Entry 9G9L (electron microscopy, 4.63 A resolution (low resolution: residue-level contacts below are approximate; hydrogen-bond / salt-bridge calls are withheld)); this record covers chains A and B of the 7 polymer chains in the assembly.

Chain A:
Molecule: DNA-dependent protein kinase catalytic subunit
From: Homo sapiens
Notes: EC 2.7.11.1
Reference sequence: P78527 (PRKDC_HUMAN); residues 1-4128 here = UniProt positions 1-4128
Amino-acid sequence (4128 residues; each row starts with the number of its first residue):
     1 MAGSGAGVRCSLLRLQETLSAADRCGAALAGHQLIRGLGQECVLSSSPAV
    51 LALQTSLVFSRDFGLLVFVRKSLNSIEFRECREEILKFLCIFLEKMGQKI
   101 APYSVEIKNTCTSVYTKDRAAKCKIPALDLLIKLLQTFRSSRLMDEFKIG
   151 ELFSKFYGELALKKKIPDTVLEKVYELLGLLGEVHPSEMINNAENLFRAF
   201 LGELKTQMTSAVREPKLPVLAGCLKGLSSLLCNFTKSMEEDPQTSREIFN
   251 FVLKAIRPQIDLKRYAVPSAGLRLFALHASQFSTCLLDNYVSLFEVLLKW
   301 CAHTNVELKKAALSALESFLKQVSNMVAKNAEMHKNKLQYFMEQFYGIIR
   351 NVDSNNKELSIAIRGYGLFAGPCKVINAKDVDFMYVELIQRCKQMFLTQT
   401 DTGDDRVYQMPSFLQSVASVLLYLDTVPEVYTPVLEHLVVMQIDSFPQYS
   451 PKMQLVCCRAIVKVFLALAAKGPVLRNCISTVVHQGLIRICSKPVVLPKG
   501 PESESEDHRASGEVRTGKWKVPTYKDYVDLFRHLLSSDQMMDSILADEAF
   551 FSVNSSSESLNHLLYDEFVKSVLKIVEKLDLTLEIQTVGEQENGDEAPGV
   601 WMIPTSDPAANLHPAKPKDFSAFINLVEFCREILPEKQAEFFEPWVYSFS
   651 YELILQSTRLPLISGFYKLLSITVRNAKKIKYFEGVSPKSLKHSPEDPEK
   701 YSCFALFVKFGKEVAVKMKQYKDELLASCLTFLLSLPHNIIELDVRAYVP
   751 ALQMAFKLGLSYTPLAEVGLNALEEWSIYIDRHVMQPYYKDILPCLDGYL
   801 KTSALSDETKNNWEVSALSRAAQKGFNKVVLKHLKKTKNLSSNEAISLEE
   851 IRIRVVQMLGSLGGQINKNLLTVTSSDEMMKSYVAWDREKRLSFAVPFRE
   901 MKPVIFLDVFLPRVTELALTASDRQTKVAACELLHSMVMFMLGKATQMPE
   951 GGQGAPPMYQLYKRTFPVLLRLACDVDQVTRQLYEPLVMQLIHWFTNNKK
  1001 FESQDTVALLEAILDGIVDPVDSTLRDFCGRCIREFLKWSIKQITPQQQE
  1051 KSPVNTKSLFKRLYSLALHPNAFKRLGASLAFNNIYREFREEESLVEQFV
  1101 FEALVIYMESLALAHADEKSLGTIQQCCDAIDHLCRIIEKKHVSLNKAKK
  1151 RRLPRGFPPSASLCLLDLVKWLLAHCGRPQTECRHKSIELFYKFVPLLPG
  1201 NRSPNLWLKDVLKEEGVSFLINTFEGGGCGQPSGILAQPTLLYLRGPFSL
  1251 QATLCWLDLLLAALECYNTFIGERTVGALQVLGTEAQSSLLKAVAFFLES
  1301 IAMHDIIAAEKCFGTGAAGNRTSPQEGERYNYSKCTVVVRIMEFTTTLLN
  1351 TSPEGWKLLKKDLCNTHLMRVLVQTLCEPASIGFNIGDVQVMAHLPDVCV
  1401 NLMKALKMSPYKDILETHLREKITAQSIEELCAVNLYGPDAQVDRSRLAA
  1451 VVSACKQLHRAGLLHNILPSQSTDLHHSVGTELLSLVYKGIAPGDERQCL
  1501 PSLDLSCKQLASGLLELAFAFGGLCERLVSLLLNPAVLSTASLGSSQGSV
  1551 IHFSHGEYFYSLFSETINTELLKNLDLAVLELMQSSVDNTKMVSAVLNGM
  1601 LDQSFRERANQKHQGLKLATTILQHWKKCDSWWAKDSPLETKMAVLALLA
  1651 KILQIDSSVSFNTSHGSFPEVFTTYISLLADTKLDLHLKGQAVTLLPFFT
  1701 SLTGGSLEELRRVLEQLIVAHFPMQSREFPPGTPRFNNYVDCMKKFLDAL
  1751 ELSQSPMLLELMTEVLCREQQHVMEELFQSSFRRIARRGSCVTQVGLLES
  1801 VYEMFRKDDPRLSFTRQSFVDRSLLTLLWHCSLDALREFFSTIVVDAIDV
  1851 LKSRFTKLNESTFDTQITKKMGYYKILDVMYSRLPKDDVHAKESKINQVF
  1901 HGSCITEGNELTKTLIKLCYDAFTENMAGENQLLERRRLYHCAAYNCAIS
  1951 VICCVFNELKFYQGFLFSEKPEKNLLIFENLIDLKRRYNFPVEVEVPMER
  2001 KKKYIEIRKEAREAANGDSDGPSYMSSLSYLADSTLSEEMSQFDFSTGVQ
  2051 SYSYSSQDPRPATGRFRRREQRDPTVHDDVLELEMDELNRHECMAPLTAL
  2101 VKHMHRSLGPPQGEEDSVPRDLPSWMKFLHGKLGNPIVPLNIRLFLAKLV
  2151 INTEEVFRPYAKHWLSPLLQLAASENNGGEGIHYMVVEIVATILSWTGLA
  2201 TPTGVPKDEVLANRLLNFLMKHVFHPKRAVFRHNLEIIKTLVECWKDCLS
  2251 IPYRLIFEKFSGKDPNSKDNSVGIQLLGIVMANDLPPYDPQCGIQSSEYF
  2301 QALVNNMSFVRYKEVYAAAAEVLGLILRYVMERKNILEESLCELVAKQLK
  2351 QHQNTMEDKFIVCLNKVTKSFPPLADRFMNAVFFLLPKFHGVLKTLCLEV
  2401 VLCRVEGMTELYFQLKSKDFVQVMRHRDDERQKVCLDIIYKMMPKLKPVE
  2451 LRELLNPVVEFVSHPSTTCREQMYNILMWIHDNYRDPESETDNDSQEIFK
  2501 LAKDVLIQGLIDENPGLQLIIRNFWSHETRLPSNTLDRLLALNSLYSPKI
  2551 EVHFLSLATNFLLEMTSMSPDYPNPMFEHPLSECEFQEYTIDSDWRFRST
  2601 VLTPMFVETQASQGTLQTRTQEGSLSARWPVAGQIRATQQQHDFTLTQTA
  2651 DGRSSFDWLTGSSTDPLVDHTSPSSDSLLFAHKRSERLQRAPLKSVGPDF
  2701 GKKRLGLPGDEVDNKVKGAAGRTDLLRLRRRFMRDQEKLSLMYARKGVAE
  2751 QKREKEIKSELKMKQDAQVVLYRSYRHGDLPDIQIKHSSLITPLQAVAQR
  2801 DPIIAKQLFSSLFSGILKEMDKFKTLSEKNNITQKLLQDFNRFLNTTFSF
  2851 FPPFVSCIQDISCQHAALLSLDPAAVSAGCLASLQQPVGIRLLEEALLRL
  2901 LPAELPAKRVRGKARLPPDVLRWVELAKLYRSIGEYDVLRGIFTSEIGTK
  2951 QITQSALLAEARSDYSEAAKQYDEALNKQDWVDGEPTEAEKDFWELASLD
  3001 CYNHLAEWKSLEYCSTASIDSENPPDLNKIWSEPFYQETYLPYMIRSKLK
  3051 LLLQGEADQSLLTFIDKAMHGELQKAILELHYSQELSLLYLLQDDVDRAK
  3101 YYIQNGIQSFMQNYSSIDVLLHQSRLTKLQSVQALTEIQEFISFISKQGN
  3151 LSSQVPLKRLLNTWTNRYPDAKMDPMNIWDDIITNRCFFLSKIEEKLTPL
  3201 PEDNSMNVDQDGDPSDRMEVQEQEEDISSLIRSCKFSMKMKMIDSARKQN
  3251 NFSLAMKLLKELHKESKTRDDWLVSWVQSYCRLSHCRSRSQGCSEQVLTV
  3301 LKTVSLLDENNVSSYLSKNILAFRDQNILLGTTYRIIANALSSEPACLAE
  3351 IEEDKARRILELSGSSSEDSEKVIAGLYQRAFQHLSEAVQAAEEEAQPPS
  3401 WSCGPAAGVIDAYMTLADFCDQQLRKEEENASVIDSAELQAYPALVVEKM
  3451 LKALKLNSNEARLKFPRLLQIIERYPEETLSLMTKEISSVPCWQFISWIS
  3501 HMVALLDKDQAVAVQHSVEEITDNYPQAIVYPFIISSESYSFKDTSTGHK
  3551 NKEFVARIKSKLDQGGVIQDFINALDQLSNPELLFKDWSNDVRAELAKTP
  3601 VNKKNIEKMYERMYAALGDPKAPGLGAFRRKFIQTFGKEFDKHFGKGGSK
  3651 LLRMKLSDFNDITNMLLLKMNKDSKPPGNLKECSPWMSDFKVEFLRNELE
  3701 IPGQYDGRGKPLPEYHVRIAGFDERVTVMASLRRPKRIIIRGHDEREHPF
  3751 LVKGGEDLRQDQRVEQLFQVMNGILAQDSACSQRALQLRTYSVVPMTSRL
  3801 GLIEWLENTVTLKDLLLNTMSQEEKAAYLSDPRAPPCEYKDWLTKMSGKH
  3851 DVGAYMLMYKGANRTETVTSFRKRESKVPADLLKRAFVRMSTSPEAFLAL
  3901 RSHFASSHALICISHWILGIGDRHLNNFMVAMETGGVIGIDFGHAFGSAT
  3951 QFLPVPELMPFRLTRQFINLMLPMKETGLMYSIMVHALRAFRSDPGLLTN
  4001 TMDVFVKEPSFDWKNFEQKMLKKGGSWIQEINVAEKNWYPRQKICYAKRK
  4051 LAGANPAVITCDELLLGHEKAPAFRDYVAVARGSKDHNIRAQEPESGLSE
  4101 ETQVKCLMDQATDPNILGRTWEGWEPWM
Unresolved in the structure: 1-9, 48-49, 499-518, 587-601, 689-696, 805-844, 948-955, 1315-1318, 1541-1548, 1904-1909, 1987-2032, 2050-2084, 2109-2118, 2597-2766, 2903-2915, 3198-3225, 3397-3405, 3430-3438
Swiss-Prot annotation at these positions:
  - region: Leu1503 to Leu1538 (Interaction with C1D), Glu2737 to Gln2765 (May split the end of the DNA molecule, with the two strands separating around the region), Val3728 to Arg3734 (G-loop), Gly3919 to Asn3927 (Catalytic loop), Gly3939 to Thr3964 (Activation loop)
  - site: Asp2020, Gly2021 (Cleavage)
  - modified residue: Lys117 (N6-acetyllysine), Ser511 (Phosphoserine), Ser687 (Phosphoserine), Lys828 (N6-acetyllysine), Ser841 (Phosphoserine), Ser893 (Phosphoserine), Ser1065 (Phosphoserine), Lys1209 (N6-acetyllysine), Lys1970 (N6-acetyllysine), Ser2056 (Phosphoserine), Lys2259 (N6-acetyllysine), Thr2535 (Phosphothreonine), Thr2609 (Phosphothreonine), Ser2612 (Phosphoserine), Thr2638 (Phosphothreonine), Thr2647 (Phosphothreonine), Ser2789 (Phosphoserine), Ser3205 (Phosphoserine), Lys3241 (N6-acetyllysine), Lys3260 (N6-acetyllysine) and 6 more in UniProt
  - natural variant: Lys263 (K263N: In a lung adenocarcinoma sample), Gly500 (G500S: In a metastatic melanoma sample), Arg1136 (R1136H: In a colorectal adenocarcinoma sample), Arg1447 (R1447M: In a lung squamous cell carcinoma sample), Ala1680 (A1680V: In a metastatic melanoma sample), Ser2810 (S2810N: In a metastatic melanoma sample), Gly2941 (G2941A: In a lung neuroendocrine carcinoma sample), Leu3062 (L3062R: In IMD26), Ala3574 (A3574V: In IMD26)
  - mutagenesis: Leu1510 (L1510P: Loss of interaction with C1D), Glu1516 to Leu1517 (Loss of interaction with C1D), Thr2609 (T2609A: Leads to radiation sensitivity and impaired DSB joining. Gives rise to reduced phosphorylation; when associated with A-2612), Ser2612 (S2612A: Reduced phosphorylation; when associated with A-2609), Thr2638 (T2638A: Alleviates phosphorylation, leaves a fully active enzyme with compromised cellular resistance to ionizing radiation without affecting DNA end joining; when associated with A-2647), Thr2647 (T2647A: Alleviates phosphorylation, leaves a fully active enzyme with compromised cellular resistance to ionizing radiation without affecting DNA end joining; when associated with A-2638)

Chain B:
Molecule: X-ray repair cross-complementing protein 6
From: Homo sapiens
Notes: EC 3.6.4.-, 4.2.99.-
Reference sequence: P12956 (XRCC6_HUMAN); residues 1-609 here = UniProt positions 1-609
Amino-acid sequence (609 residues; each row starts with the number of its first residue):
     1 MSGWESYYKTEGDEEAEEEQEENLEASGDYKYSGRDSLIFLVDASKAMFE
    51 SQSEDELTPFDMSIQCIQSVYISKIISSDRDLLAVVFYGTEKDKNSVNFK
   101 NIYVLQELDNPGAKRILELDQFKGQQGQKRFQDMMGHGSDYSLSEVLWVC
   151 ANLFSDVQFKMSHKRIMLFTNEDNPHGNDSAKASRARTKAGDLRDTGIFL
   201 DLMHLKKPGGFDISLFYRDIISIAEDEDLRVHFEESSKLEDLLRKVRAKE
   251 TRKRALSRLKLKLNKDIVISVGIYNLVQKALKPPPIKLYRETNEPVKTKT
   301 RTFNTSTGGLLLPSDTKRSQIYGSRQIILEKEETEELKRFDDPGLMLMGF
   351 KPLVLLKKHHYLRPSLFVYPEESLVIGSSTLFSALLIKCLEKEVAALCRY
   401 TPRRNIPPYFVALVPQEEELDDQKIQVTPPGFQLVFLPFADDKRKMPFTE
   451 KIMATPEQVGKMKAIVEKLRFTYRSDSFENPVLQQHFRNLEALALDLMEP
   501 EQAVDLTLPKVEAMNKRLGSLVDEFKELVYPPDYNPEGKVTKRKHDNEGS
   551 GSKRPKVEYSEEELKTHISKGTLGKFTVPMLKEACRAYGLKSGLKKQELL
   601 EALTKHFQD
Unresolved in the structure: 1-31, 222-236, 535-609
Swiss-Prot annotation at these positions:
  - region: Val578 to Glu583 (Interaction with BAX)
  - active site: Lys31 (Schiff-base intermediate with DNA)
  - modified residue: Ser2 (N-acetylserine), Ser6 (Phosphoserine), Ser27 (Phosphoserine), Lys31 (N6-acetyllysine), Ser51 (Phosphoserine), Ser306 (Phosphoserine), Lys317 (N6-acetyllysine), Lys331 (N6-acetyllysine), Lys338 (N6-acetyllysine), Thr455 (Phosphothreonine), Lys461 (N6-acetyllysine), Ser477 (Phosphoserine), Ser520 (Phosphoserine), Lys539 (N6-acetyllysine), Lys542 (N6-acetyllysine), Lys544 (N6-acetyllysine), Ser550 (Phosphoserine), Lys553 (N6-acetyllysine), Lys556 (N6-acetyllysine), Ser560 (Phosphoserine) and 1 more in UniProt
  - cross-link (Glycyl lysine isopeptide (Lys-Gly)): Lys287 (interchain with G-Cter in SUMO2), Lys317 (interchain with G-Cter in SUMO2), Lys556 (interchain with G-Cter in SUMO2)
  - mutagenesis: Lys31 (K31A: Diminishes the ability to form a Schiff base. Abolishes adduct formation; when associated with A-160 and A-164), Lys160 (K160A: Abolishes adduct formation; when associated with A-31 and A-160), Lys164 (K164A: Abolishes adduct formation; when associated with A-31 and A-164), Lys539 (K539Q: Complete loss of suppression of BAX-induced apoptosis; K539R: No effect on suppression of BAX-induced apoptosis), Lys542 (K542Q: Complete loss of suppression of BAX-induced apoptosis; K542R: No effect on suppression of BAX-induced apoptosis), Lys544 (K544R: No effect on suppression of BAX-induced apoptosis), Lys553 (K553Q: Partial loss of suppression of BAX-induced apoptosis; K553R: No effect on suppression of BAX-induced apoptosis), Lys556 (K556R: No effect on suppression of BAX-induced apoptosis), Lys570 (K570R: Loss of methylation; loss of anti-apoptotic activity; no effect on XRCC5 stabilization)

Interface between chain A and chain B:
Contacting residue pairs (30; chain A residue first):
  Ala161(A) with Arg301(B)
  Leu162(A) with Lys299(B); Arg301(B)
  Ser210(A) with Glu336(B); Arg339(B)
  Val212(A) with Arg339(B)
  Arg213(A) with Arg339(B)
  Glu214(A) with Glu335(B); Arg339(B)
  Lys2350(A) with Asp195(B)
  Asn2380(A) with Asp192(B)
  Phe2383(A) with Ser155(B)
  Phe2384(A) with Phe154(B); Ser155(B)
  Pro2387(A) with Ser155(B); Asp156(B); Gln158(B)
  Lys2388(A) with Phe154(B); Ser155(B); Val157(B); Gln158(B)
  His2390(A) with Gln158(B)
  Phe2413(A) with Trp148(B)
  Gln2414(A) with Trp148(B)
  Lys2416(A) with Val97(B); Phe99(B)
  Ser2417(A) with Trp148(B); Asn152(B)
  Lys2418(A) with Asn152(B); Ser155(B)
Also at the interface, not in a pair above, chain A (20 interface residues in all): Leu160, Thr209
Also at the interface, not in a pair above, chain B (21 interface residues in all): Ala151, Thr196, Thr300, Glu332, Arg404

Overview:
The interface between chain A and chain B involves 20 residues on one side and 21 on the other. From UniProt:
7 mutagenesis sites on chain A; active-site residue Lys31(B) and 9 mutagenesis sites on chain B.
Here chain A is DNA-dependent protein kinase catalytic subunit and chain B is X-ray repair cross-complementing
protein 6, both from Homo sapiens. Entry 9G9L (DNA-PK + Polymerase lambda) was determined by electron
microscopy.
